PDB entry 9GG9 | X-ray diffraction, 3.00 A resolution | chain A

== Chain A ==
Name: Phosphatidylinositol 4,5-bisphosphate 3-kinase catalytic subunit gamma isoform
Organism: Homo sapiens
Notes: EC 2.7.1.137, 2.7.1.153, 2.7.1.154, 2.7.11.1
UniProtKB: P48736 (PK3CG_HUMAN); residues 144-1102 here = UniProt positions 144-1102
Sequence (980 residues; row label = number of the first residue in the row):
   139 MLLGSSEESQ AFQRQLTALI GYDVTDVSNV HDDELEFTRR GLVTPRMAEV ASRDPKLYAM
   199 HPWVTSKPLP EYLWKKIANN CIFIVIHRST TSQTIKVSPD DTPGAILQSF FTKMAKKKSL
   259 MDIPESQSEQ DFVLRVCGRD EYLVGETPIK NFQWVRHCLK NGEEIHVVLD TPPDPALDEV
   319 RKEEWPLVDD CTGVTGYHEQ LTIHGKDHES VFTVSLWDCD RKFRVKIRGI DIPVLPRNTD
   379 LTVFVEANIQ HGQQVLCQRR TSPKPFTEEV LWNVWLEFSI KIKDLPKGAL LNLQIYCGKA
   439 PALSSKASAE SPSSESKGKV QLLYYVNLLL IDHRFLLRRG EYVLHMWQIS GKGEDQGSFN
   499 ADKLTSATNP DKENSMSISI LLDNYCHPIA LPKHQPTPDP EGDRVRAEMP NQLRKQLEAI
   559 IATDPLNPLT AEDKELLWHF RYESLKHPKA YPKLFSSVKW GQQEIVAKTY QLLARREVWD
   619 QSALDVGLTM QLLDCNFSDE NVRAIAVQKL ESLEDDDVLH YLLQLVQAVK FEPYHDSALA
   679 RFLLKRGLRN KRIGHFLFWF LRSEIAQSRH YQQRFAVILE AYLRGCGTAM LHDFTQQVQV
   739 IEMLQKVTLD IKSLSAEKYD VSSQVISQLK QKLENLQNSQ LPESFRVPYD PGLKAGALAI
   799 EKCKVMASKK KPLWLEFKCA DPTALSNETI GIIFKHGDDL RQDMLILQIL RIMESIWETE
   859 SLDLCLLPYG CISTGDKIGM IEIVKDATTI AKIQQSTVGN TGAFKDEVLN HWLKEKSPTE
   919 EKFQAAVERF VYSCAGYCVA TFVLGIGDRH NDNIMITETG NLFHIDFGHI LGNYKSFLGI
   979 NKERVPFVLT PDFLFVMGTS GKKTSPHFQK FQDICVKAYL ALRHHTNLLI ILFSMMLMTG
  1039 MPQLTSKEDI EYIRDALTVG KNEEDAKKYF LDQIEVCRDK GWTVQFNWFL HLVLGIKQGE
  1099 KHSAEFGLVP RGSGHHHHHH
Disordered / not traced: 139-143, 253-266, 324-350, 375-377, 436-457, 488-495, 523-544, 753-757, 895-898, 971-980, 1093-1118
Construct notes: initiating methionine (139); expression tag (140-143, 1103-1118)
Swiss-Prot annotation at these positions:
  - region: Val803 to Lys809 (G-loop), Gly943 to Asn951 (Catalytic loop), His962 to Thr988 (Activation loop)
  - binding site (ATP): Gly829 to Leu838, Leu864 to Thr872, Phe961 to Leu969
  - modified residue: Thr1024 (Phosphothreonine), Ser1101 (Phosphoserine)
  - natural variant: Arg1021 (R1021P: In IMD97), Asn1085 (N1085S: In IMD97)
  - mutagenesis: Lys833 (K833R: Loss of kinase activity. Loss of autophosphorylation. Reduced inflammatory reactions but no alterations in cardiac contractility), Arg947 (R947P: Abolishes protein and lipid kinase activity. Does not abolish interaction with GRK2), Ser1101 (S1101A/Q: Loss of autophosphorylation. No effect on phosphatidylinositol-4,5-bisphosphate 3-kinase activity)
Ligand contacts: A1IKW (3-[(1S)-1-[4-azanyl-3-(3-fluoranyl-5-oxidanyl-phenyl)pyrazolo[3,4-d]pyrimidin-1-yl]ethyl]-4-phenyl-isochromen-1-one): Lys802, Val803, Met804, Pro810, Trp812, Ile831, Lys833, Leu838, Asp841, Tyr867, Ile879, Glu880, Ile881, Val882, Ala885, Thr886, Thr887, Lys890, Met953, Ile963, Asp964

== Summary ==
Chain A binds compound A1IKW. Curated annotation (UniProt) lists 28 ATP-binding residues and 3 mutagenesis
sites.
Chain A is Phosphatidylinositol 4,5-bisphosphate 3-kinase catalytic subunit gamma isoform (Homo sapiens); the
structure, Human pi3kgamma in complex with isocumarin inhibitor 11, was determined by X-ray diffraction (same
publication as 9GCF and 9GDI).
